Entry 6UJY (X-ray diffraction, 2.59 A resolution); this record covers chains A and P of the 4 polymer chains in the assembly.

Chain A:
Molecule: p66 Reverse transcriptase/RNaseH
Source organism: Human immunodeficiency virus type 1 group M subtype B (isolate HXB2)
Notes: EC 2.7.7.49, 2.7.7.7, 3.1.26.13
Reference sequence: P04585 (POL_HV1H2); residues 1-560 here correspond to UniProt positions 588-1147 (UniProt number = residue number + 587)
Amino-acid sequence (572 residues; numbered -11 to 560; the number before each row is that of its first residue; numbers below 1 keep their minus sign (Met-11 is residue -11)):
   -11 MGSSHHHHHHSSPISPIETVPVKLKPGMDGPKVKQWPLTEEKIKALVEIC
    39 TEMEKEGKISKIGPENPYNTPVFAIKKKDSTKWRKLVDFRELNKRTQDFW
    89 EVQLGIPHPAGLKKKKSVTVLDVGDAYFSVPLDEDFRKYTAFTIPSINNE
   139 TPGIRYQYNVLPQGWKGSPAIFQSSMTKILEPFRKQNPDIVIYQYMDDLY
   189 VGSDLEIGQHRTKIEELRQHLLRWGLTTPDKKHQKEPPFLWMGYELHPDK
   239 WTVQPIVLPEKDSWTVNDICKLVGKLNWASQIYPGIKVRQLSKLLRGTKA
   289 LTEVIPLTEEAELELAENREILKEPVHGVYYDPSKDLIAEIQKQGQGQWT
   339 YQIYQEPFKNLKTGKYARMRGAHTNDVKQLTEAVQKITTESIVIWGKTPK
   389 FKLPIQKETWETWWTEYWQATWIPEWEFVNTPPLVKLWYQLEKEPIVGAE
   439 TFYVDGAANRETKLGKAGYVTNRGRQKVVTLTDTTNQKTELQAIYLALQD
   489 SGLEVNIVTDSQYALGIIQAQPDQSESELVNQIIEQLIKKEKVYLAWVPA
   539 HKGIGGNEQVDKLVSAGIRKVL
Not modelled in the structure: -11 to 0, 135-141, 557-560
Sequence notes: initiating methionine (-11); expression tag (-10 to 0); engineered mutation Cys258 (Gln845 in P04585), Ser280 (Cys867 in P04585)
Swiss-Prot annotation at these positions:
  - region: Phe227 to His235 (RT 'primer grip')
  - motif: Trp398 to Trp414 (Tryptophan repeat motif)
  - binding site (Mg(2+)): Asp110, Asp185, Asp186, Asp443, Glu478, Asp498, Asp549
  - site: Trp401 (Essential for RT p66/p51 heterodimerization), Trp414 (Essential for RT p66/p51 heterodimerization), Phe440, Tyr441 (Cleavage), Leu560 (Cleavage)
Ion coordination: Mg2+: Asp110, Val111, Asp185 (together with Lamivudine Triphosphate)
Residues lining bound ligands: Lamivudine Triphosphate (1RZ): Lys65, Arg72, Asp110, Val111, Gly112, Asp113, Ala114, Tyr115, Gln151, Met184, Asp185, Lys220
Reported in the primary citation:
  - binding site for Lamivudine Triphosphate: Arg72
  - mutagenesis - M184V (212-fold): decreased binding to Lamivudine Triphosphate

Chain P:
Molecule: primer DNA
Sequence (21 nucleotides; row label = number of the first residue in the row):
   802 ACAGTCCCTGTTCGGGCGCCC
Not modelled in the structure: 802-804
Modified positions: DOC (2',3'-dideoxycytidine-5'-monophosphate) at position 822

Interface between chain A and chain P:
Contacting residue pairs - 34 pairs, chain A then chain P:
  Lys66(A) - DOC_822(P)  salt bridge to the phosphate
  Tyr183(A) - DC821(P)  hydrogen bond to the base
  Tyr183(A) - DOC_822(P)  sugar contact
  Met184(A) - DOC_822(P)  base contact
  Asp185(A) - DOC_822(P)  sugar contact
  Met230(A) - DC821(P)  sugar contact
  Met230(A) - DOC_822(P)  phosphate contact
  Gly231(A) - DC821(P)  phosphate contact
  Asn255(A) - DC818(P)  sugar contact
  Cys258(A) - DC818(P)  sugar contact
  Lys259(A) - DC818(P)  phosphate contact
  Lys259(A) - DG819(P)  salt bridge to the phosphate
  Gly262(A) - DG819(P)  sugar contact
  Lys263(A) - DG819(P)  phosphate contact
  Lys263(A) - DC820(P)  salt bridge to the phosphate
  Trp266(A) - DC820(P)  sugar contact
  Leu289(A) - DG817(P)  phosphate contact
  Leu289(A) - DC818(P)  phosphate contact
  Arg358(A) - DT812(P)  salt bridge to the phosphate
  Gly359(A) - DG811(P)  phosphate contact
  Ala360(A) - DT810(P)  phosphate contact
  Ala360(A) - DG811(P)  hydrogen bond to the phosphate
  His361(A) - DT810(P)  salt bridge to the phosphate
  Arg448(A) - DT806(P)  base contact
  Arg448(A) - DC807(P)  sugar contact
  Lys451(A) - DC808(P)  salt bridge to the phosphate
  Thr473(A) - DC808(P)  phosphate contact
  Thr473(A) - DC809(P)  hydrogen bond to the phosphate
  Gln475(A) - DC808(P)  phosphate contact
  Gln475(A) - DC809(P)  sugar contact
  Lys476(A) - DC809(P)  phosphate contact
  Tyr501(A) - DC809(P)  hydrogen bond to the phosphate
  Tyr501(A) - DT810(P)  hydrogen bond to the phosphate
  Ile505(A) - DT810(P)  phosphate contact
Interface residues without a listed pair, chain A (26 interface residues in all): Asp186, Arg356
Interface residues without a listed pair, chain P (14 interface residues in all): DT813

Overview:
26 residues of chain A and 14 residues of chain P are in contact; the contacts include 5 hydrogen bonds and 6
salt bridges. Polar contacts include Tyr183(A)-DC821(P), Ala360(A)-DG811(P) and Thr473(A)-DC809(P). Chain A
binds Lamivudine Triphosphate. From the paper: a binding site for Lamivudine Triphosphate at Arg72(A); M184V
of chain A reduces binding to Lamivudine Triphosphate.
Here chain A is p66 Reverse transcriptase/RNaseH (Human immunodeficiency virus type 1 group M subtype B
(isolate HXB2)) and chain P is primer DNA. Entry 6UJY (HIV-1 wild-type reverse transcriptase-DNA complex with
(-)-3TC-TP) was determined by X-ray diffraction together with 6UIR, 6UIS, 6UIT, 6UJX, 6UJZ and 6UK0 from the
same study.
